PDB entry 7QDR | electron microscopy, 3.70 A resolution | chains B and C of the 4 polymer chains in the assembly

Chain B:
Molecule: Tetratricopeptide repeat protein 37
Source organism: Homo sapiens
Reference sequence: Q6PGP7 (TTC37_HUMAN); residue numbers follow UniProt; this construct covers 1-1564
Sequence (1589 residues; numbered -24 to 1564; the number before each row is that of its first residue; numbers below 1 keep their minus sign (Met-24 is residue -24)):
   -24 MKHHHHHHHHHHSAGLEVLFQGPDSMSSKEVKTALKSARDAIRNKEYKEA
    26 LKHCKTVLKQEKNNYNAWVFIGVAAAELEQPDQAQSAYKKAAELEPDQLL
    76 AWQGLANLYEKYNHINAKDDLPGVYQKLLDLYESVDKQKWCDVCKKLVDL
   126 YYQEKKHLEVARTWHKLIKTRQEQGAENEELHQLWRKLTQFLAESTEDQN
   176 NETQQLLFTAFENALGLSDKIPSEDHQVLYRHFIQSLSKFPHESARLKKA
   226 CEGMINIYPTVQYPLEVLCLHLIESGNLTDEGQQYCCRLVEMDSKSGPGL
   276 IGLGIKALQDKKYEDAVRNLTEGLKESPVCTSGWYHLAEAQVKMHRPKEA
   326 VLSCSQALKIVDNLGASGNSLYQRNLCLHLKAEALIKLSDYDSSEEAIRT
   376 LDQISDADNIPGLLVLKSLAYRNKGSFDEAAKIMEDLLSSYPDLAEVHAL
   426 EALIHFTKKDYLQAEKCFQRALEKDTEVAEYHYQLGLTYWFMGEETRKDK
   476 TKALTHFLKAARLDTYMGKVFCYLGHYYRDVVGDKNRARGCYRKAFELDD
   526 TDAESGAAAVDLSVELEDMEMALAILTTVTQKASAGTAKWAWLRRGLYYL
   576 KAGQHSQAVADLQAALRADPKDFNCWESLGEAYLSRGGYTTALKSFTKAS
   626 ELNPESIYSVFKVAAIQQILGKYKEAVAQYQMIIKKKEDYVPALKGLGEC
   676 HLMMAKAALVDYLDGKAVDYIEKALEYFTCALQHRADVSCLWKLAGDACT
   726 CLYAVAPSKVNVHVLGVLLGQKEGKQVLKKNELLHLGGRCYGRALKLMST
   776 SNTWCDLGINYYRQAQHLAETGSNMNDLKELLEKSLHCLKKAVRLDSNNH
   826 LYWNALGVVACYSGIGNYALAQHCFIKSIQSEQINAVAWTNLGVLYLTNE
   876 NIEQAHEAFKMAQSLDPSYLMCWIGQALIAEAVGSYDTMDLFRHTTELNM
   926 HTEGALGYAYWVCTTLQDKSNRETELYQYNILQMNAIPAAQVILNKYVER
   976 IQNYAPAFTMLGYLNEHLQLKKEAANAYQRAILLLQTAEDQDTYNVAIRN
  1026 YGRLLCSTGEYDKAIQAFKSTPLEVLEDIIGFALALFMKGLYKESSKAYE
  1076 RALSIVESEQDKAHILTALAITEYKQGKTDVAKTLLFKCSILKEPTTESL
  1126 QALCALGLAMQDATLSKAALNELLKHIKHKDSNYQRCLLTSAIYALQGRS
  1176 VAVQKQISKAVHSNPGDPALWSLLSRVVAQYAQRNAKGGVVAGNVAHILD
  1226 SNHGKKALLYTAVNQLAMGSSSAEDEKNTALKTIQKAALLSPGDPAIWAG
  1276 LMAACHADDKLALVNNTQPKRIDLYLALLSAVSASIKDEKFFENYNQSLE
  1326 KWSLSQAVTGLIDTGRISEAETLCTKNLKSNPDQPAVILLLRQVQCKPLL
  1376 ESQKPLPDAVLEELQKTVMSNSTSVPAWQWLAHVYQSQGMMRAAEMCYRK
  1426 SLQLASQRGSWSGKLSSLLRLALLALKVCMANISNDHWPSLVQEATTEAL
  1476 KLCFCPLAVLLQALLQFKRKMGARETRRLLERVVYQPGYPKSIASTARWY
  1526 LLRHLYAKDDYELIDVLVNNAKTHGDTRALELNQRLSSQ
Not modelled in the structure: -24 to 352
Sequence notes: initiating methionine (-24); expression tag (-23 to 0)
Swiss-Prot annotation at these positions:
  - modified residue: Ser2 (N-acetylserine)
  - natural variant: Gly251 (G251R: In THES1), Asn860 to Glu878 (deletion: Found in a THES1 patient), Ala1077 (A1077D: Found in a THES1 patient), Pro1270 (P1270A: Found in a THES1 patient), Asp1283 (D1283N: In THES1), Leu1485 (L1485R: Found in a THES1 patient), Leu1505 (L1505S: In THES1)
Reported in the primary citation:
  - disease-associated variants - G673D, G721R, L761P: decreased stability (proposed by the authors, not directly observed)
  - disease-associated variants - L1485R, R1503C, L1505S (citing earlier work)
  - disease-associated variants - P1270A, D1283N: decreased binding to hSKI8 (proposed by the authors, not directly observed)

Chain C:
Molecule: WD repeat-containing protein 61
Source organism: Homo sapiens
Reference sequence: Q9GZS3 (WDR61_HUMAN); residues 1-305 here = UniProt positions 1-305
Sequence (305 residues; numbered 1 to 305; the number before each row is that of its first residue):
     1 MTNQYGILFKQEQAHDDAIWSVAWGTNKKENSETVVTGSLDDLVKVWKWR
    51 DERLDLQWSLEGHQLGVVSVDISHTLPIAASSSLDAHIRLWDLENGKQIK
   101 SIDAGPVDAWTLAFSPDSQYLATGTHVGKVNIFGVESGKKEYSLDTRGKF
   151 ILSIAYSPDGKYLASGAIDGIINIFDIATGKLLHTLEGHAMPIRSLTFSP
   201 DSQLLVTASDDGYIKIYDVQHANLAGTLSGHASWVLNVAFCPDDTHFVSS
   251 SSDKSVKVWDVGTRTCVHTFFDHQDQVWGVKYNGNGSKIVSVGDDQEIHI
   301 YDCPI
Swiss-Prot annotation at these positions:
  - modified residue: Met1 (N-acetylmethionine), Thr2 (N-acetylthreonine)

How chain B and chain C interact:
Residue-residue contacts (29):
  Leu688(B) with Asn223(C)
  Asn960(B) with Ser229(C), hydrogen bond
  Val967(B) with Leu224(C), hydrophobic
  Gln994(B) with Ala190(C)
  Leu995(B) with Glu187(C); Gly188(C)
  Lys997(B) with Glu187(C)
  Glu998(B) with Glu187(C)
  Lys1230(B) with Trp234(C)
  Lys1252(B) with Asp16(C); Asp17(C); Gln296(C)
  Lys1257(B) with Leu40(C)
  Gln1260(B) with Trp20(C); Leu40(C); Leu65(C); Gly66(C); Leu84(C)
  Lys1261(B) with Leu40(C)
  Leu1264(B) with Trp20(C)
  Leu1265(B) with Arg194(C), hydrogen bond (backbone-side chain); Trp234(C), hydrophobic
  Pro1267(B) with Trp110(C), hydrophobic; Phe150(C)
  Trp1273(B) with Pro106(C), hydrophobic
  Lys1295(B) with Gln64(C)
  Arg1296(B) with Gln64(C), hydrogen bond (backbone-side chain)
  Leu1299(B) with Asp85(C)
  Ser1310(B) with His126(C)
Also at the interface, not in a pair above, chain B (37 interface residues in all): Lys691, Asp694, Pro963, Asn970, Lys971, Leu993, Ser1226, Asn1227, Glu1251, Leu1256, Ala1263, Ile1297, Ala1302, Leu1303, Ser1305, Ala1306, Ala1309
Also at the interface, not in a pair above, chain C (34 interface residues in all): Ala86, Gly105, Val107, Gln203, Tyr213, Asp218, Gln220, Ala225, Gly226, Thr227, Ser252, Trp278

Summary:
37 residues of chain B and 34 residues of chain C are in contact; the contacts include 3 hydrogen bonds. Polar
contacts include Asn960(B)-Ser229(C), Leu1265(B)-Arg194(C) and Arg1296(B)-Gln64(C). The paper reports that
G673D, G721R and L761P of chain B reduce stability; P1270A and D1283N of chain B reduce binding to hSKI8.
Chain B is Tetratricopeptide repeat protein 37 and chain C is WD repeat-containing protein 61, both from Homo
sapiens; the structure, Apo human SKI complex in the closed state, was determined by electron microscopy,
deposited together with 7QDY, 7QDZ, 7QE0 and 7QDS.
